Entry 7XK5 (electron microscopy, 3.10 A resolution); this record covers chains B and C of the 6 polymer chains in the assembly.

[Chain B]
Molecule: Na(+)-translocating NADH-quinone reductase subunit B
From: Vibrio cholerae O395
Notes: EC 7.2.1.1
UniProt: A5F5X0 (NQRB_VIBC3); residue numbers follow UniProt; this construct covers 1-415
Amino-acid sequence (415 residues; each row starts with the number of its first residue):
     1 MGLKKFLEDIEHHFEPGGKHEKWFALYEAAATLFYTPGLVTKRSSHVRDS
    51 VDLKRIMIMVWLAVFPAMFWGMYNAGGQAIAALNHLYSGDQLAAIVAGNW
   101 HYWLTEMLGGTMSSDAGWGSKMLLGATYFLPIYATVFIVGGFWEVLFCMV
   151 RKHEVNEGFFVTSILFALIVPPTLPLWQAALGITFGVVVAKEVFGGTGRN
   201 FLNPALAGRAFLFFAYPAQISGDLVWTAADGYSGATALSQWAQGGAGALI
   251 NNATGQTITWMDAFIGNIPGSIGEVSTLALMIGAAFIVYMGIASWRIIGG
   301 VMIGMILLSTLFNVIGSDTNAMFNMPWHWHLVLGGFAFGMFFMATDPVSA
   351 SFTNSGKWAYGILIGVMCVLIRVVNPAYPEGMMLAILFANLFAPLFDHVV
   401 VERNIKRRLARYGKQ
Unresolved in the structure: 1-26, 414-415
Covalently attached groups: flavin mononucleotide (FMN) linked to T236
Small-molecule neighbours:
  - FMN (flavin mononucleotide), molecule 1: I169, L206, R209, F213, W226, A237, L238, S239, G270, S271, E274, G334, G335, F338, G339, M343, P379, E380, G381, M382, M383, L384
  - FMN, molecule 2: F213, F214, P217, S221, G222, D223, A377, Y378, P379
  - riboflavin (RBF): I56, M57, V60, G158, V161, T162, L165, K191, G196, T197, G198, N200, L202, N203, P204, A205, I292, A293, F342, M343, T345, D346, P347, V348, S349
UniProt features mapped onto this chain:
  - modified residue: T236 (FMN phosphoryl threonine)
  - mutagenesis: F185 (F185A: Decreases riboflavin content), W226 (W226L: Decreases riboflavin content)
From the paper describing this entry:
  - mutagenesis - E157A: decreased catalytic activity

[Chain C]
Molecule: Na(+)-translocating NADH-quinone reductase subunit C
From: Vibrio cholerae O395
Notes: EC 7.2.1.1
UniProt: A5F5Y7 (NQRC_VIBC3); residue numbers follow UniProt; this construct covers 1-257
Amino-acid sequence (257 residues; row label = number of the first residue in the row):
     1 MASNNDSIKKTLFVVIALSLVCSIIVSAAAVGLRDKQKENAALDKQSKIL
    51 QVAGIEAKGSKQIVELFNKSIEPRLVDFNTGDFVEGDAANYDQRKAAKEA
   101 SESIKLTAEQDKAKIQRRANVGVVYLVKDGDKTSKVILPVHGNGLWSMMY
   151 AFVAVETDGNTVSGLTYYEQGETPGLGGEVENPAWRAQWVGKKLFDENHK
   201 PAIKIVKGGAPQGSEHGVDGLSGATLTSNGVQNTFDFWLGDMGFGPFLTK
   251 VRDGGLN
Unresolved in the structure: 1-5, 257
Covalently attached groups: flavin mononucleotide (FMN) linked to T225
Small-molecule neighbours: FMN (flavin mononucleotide): L145, W146, E172, T173, L176, G177, K207, G223, A224, L226, T227
UniProt features mapped onto this chain:
  - modified residue: T225 (FMN phosphoryl threonine)
  - mutagenesis: H216 (H216L: Decrease in FMN binding), T225 (T225L: Loss of FMN binding)

[Chain B / chain C interface]
Residue-residue contacts (9):
  P217(B) with L176(C)
  A218(B) with L176(C), hydrophobic
  D223(B) with K207(C), salt bridge
  S233(B) with K207(C)
  P376(B) with L145(C), hydrophobic; L226(C)
  A377(B) with L145(C), hydrophobic; W146(C), hydrophobic
  Y378(B) with W146(C)
Other interface residues (no listed pair), chain B (9 interface residues in all): S221, L224
Other interface residues (no listed pair), chain C (6 interface residues in all): S222

[Summary]
9 residues of chain B face 6 of chain C across their interface, with 1 salt bridge. The salt-bridged pair is
D223(B)-K207(C). Ligands of chain B: riboflavin and flavin mononucleotide. Flavin mononucleotide is covalently
linked to T236(B). Covalently linked flavin mononucleotide: at T225(C). The paper reports that E157A of chain
B reduces catalytic activity.
Here chain B is Na(+)-translocating NADH-quinone reductase subunit B and chain C is Na(+)-translocating
NADH-quinone reductase subunit C, both from Vibrio cholerae O395. Entry 7XK5 (Cryo-EM structure of Na+-pumping
NADH-ubiquinone oxidoreductase from Vibrio cholerae, state 3) was determined by electron microscopy, deposited
together with 7XK3, 7XK4, 7XK6 and 7XK7.
